PDB entry 8YBZ | electron microscopy, 4.80 A resolution (low resolution: residue-level contacts below are approximate; hydrogen-bond / salt-bridge calls are withheld) | chains B and H of the 9 polymer chains in the assembly

[Chain B]
Protein: Spike glycoprotein
Organism: Severe acute respiratory syndrome coronavirus
UniProtKB: P0DTC2 (SPIKE_SARS2); residue numbers follow UniProt; this construct covers 1-1273
Chain sequence (1273 residues; numbered 1 to 1273; the number before each row is that of its first residue):
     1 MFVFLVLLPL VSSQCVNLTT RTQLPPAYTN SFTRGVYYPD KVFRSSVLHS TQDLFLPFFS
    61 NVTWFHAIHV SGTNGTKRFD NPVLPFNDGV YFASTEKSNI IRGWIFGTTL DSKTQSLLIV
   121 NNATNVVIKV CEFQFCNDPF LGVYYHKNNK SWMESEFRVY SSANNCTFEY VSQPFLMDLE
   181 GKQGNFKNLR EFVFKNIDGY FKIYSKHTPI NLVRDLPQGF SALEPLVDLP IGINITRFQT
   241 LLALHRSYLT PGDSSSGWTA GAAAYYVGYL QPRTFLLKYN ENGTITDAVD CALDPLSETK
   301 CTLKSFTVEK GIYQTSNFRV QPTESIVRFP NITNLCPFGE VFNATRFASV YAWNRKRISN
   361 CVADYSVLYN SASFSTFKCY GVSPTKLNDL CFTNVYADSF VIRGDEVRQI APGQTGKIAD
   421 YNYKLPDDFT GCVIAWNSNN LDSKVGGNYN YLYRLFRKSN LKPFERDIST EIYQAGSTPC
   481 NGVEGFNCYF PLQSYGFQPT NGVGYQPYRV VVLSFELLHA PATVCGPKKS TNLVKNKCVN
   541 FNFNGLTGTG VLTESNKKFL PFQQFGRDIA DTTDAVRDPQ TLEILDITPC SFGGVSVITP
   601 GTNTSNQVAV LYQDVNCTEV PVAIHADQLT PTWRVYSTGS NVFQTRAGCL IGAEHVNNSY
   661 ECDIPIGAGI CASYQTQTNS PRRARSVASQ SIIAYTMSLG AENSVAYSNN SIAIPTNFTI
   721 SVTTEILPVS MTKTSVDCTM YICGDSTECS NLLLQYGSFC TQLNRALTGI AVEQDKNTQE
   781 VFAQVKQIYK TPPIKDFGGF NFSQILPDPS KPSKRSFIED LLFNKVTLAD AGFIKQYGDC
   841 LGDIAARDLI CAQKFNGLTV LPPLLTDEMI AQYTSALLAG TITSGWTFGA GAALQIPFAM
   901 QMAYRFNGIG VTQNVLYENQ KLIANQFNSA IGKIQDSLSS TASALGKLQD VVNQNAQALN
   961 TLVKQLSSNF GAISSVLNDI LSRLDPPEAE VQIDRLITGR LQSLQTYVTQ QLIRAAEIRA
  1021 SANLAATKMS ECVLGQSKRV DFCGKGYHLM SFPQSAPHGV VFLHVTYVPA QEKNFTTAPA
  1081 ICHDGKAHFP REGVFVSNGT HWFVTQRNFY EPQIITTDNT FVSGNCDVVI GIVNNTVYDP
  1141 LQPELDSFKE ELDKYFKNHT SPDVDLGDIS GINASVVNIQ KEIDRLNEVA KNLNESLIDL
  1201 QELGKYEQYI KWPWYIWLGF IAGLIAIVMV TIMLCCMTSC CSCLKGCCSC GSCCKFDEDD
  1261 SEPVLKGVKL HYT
Not modelled in the structure: 1-13, 71-75, 618-640, 677-688, 828-850, 941-943, 1147-1273
Disulfide bonds: Cys15-Cys136, Cys131-Cys166, Cys291-Cys301, Cys336-Cys361, Cys379-Cys432, Cys391-Cys525, Cys480-Cys488, Cys538-Cys590, Cys617-Cys649, Cys662-Cys671, Cys738-Cys760, Cys743-Cys749, Cys1032-Cys1043, Cys1082-Cys1126
Sequence notes: conflict Pro986 (Lys in P0DTC2), Pro987 (Val in P0DTC2)
Curated features (UniProtKB/Swiss-Prot):
  - region: Asn280 to Cys301 (Putative superantigen), Arg403 to Asp405 (Integrin-binding motif), Asn448 to Phe456 (Immunodominant HLA epitope recognized by the CD8+), Pro681 to Ala684 (Putative superantigen), Ser816 to Tyr837 (Fusion peptide 1), Lys835 to Phe855 (Fusion peptide 2), Asp1163 to Glu1202 (Heptad repeat 2)
  - motif: Met1237 to Cys1241 (Binding to host endocytosis trafficking protein SNX27), Asp1257 to Glu1262 (Diacidic ER export motif (host COPII)), Ser1261 to Gly1267 (Binding to host plasma membrane localising/FERM domain proteins), Lys1269 to Thr1273 (KxHxx, ER retrieval signal (COPI))
  - site (Cleavage): Arg685, Ser686, Arg815, Ser816
  - lipidation (S-palmitoyl cysteine): Cys1235, Cys1236, Cys1240, Cys1241, Cys1243, Cys1247, Cys1248, Cys1250, Cys1253, Cys1254
  - glycosylation: Asn17 (N-linked (GlcNAc...) (complex) asparagine), Asn61 (N-linked (GlcNAc...) (hybrid) asparagine), Asn74 (N-linked (GlcNAc...) (complex) asparagine), Asn122 (N-linked (GlcNAc...) (hybrid) asparagine), Asn149 (N-linked (GlcNAc...) (complex) asparagine), Asn165 (N-linked (GlcNAc...) (complex) asparagine), Asn234 (N-linked (GlcNAc...) (high mannose) asparagine), Asn282 (N-linked (GlcNAc...) (complex) asparagine), Thr323 (O-linked (GalNAc) threonine), Ser325 (O-linked (HexNAc...) serine), Asn331 (N-linked (GlcNAc...) (complex) asparagine), Asn343 (N-linked (GlcNAc...) (complex) asparagine), Asn603 (N-linked (GlcNAc...) (hybrid) asparagine), Asn616 (N-linked (GlcNAc...) (complex) asparagine), Asn657 (N-linked (GlcNAc...) (complex) asparagine), Thr676 (O-linked (GlcNAc...) threonine), Thr678 (O-linked (GlcNAc...) threonine), Asn709 (N-linked (GlcNAc...) (high mannose) asparagine), Asn717 (N-linked (GlcNAc...) (hybrid) asparagine), Asn801 (N-linked (GlcNAc...) (hybrid) asparagine) and 6 more in UniProt

[Chain H]
Protein: THSC20.HVTR26 (Fab26) - Light Chain
Organism: Homo sapiens
Chain sequence (216 residues; row label = number of the first residue in the row):
     1 SYELTQPASV SGSPGQSITI SCTGTSSDVG SYNLVSWYQQ HPGKAPKLMI YEVSKRPSGV
    61 SNRFSGSKSG NTASLTISGL QAEDEVDYYC CSYAGSSTWV FGGGTKLTVL SQPKAAPSVT
   121 LFPPSSEELQ ANKATLVCLI SDFYPGAVTV AWKADSSPVK AGVETTTPSK QSNNKYAASS
   181 YLSLTPEQWK SHRSYSCQVT HEGSTVEKTV APTECS
Not modelled in the structure: 216
Disulfide bonds: Cys22-Cys90, Cys138-Cys197

[Chain B / chain H interface]
Pairs across the interface - 66 pairs, chain B then chain H:
  Lys458(B) - Ser31(H)
  Tyr473(B) - Val29(H)
  Tyr473(B) - Gly30(H)
  Gln474(B) - Val29(H)
  Gln474(B) - Gly30(H)
  Gln474(B) - Ser31(H)
  Gln474(B) - Tyr32(H)
  Gln474(B) - Tyr93(H)
  Ala475(B) - Asp28(H)
  Ala475(B) - Val29(H)
  Ala475(B) - Gly30(H)
  Ala475(B) - Ser31(H)
  Ala475(B) - Tyr32(H)
  Ala475(B) - Tyr93(H)
  Gly476(B) - Ser31(H)
  Gly476(B) - Tyr32(H)
  Ser477(B) - Ser31(H)
  Ser477(B) - Tyr32(H)
  Ser477(B) - Asn33(H)
  Thr478(B) - Ser31(H)
  Thr478(B) - Tyr32(H)
  Thr478(B) - Asn33(H)
  Pro479(B) - Ser31(H)
  Pro479(B) - Tyr32(H)
  Pro479(B) - Asn33(H)
  Cys480(B) - Tyr32(H)
  Cys480(B) - Asn33(H)
  Gly482(B) - Lys68(H)
  Val483(B) - Gly66(H)
  Val483(B) - Ser67(H)
  Val483(B) - Lys68(H)
  Glu484(B) - Ser67(H)
  Glu484(B) - Lys68(H)
  Glu484(B) - Ser69(H)
  Glu484(B) - Thr72(H)
  Glu484(B) - Ala73(H)
  Glu484(B) - Ser74(H)
  Gly485(B) - Ser67(H)
  Gly485(B) - Lys68(H)
  Gly485(B) - Ser69(H)
  Gly485(B) - Gly70(H)
  Gly485(B) - Thr72(H)
  Gly485(B) - Ala73(H)
  Gly485(B) - Ser74(H)
  Phe486(B) - Cys22(H)
  Phe486(B) - Thr23(H)
  Phe486(B) - Gly24(H)
  Phe486(B) - Lys68(H)
  Phe486(B) - Gly70(H)
  Phe486(B) - Asn71(H)
  Phe486(B) - Thr72(H)
  Phe486(B) - Ala73(H)
  Asn487(B) - Cys22(H)
  Asn487(B) - Thr23(H)
  Asn487(B) - Gly24(H)
  Asn487(B) - Asp28(H)
  Asn487(B) - Lys68(H)
  Asn487(B) - Gly70(H)
  Asn487(B) - Tyr93(H)
  Cys488(B) - Lys68(H)
  Cys488(B) - Ser69(H)
  Cys488(B) - Gly70(H)
  Tyr489(B) - Val29(H)
  Tyr489(B) - Gly70(H)
  Phe490(B) - Ser69(H)
  Phe490(B) - Gly70(H)
Also at the interface, not in a pair above, chain H (20 interface residues in all): Thr25
The authors on this interface:
  - epitope / paratope residues, chain B: Thr478(B), Val483(B), Phe486(B)

[Summary]
18 residues of chain B and 20 residues of chain H are in contact. The paper reports epitope/paratope residues
Thr478(B), Val483(B) and Phe486(B).
Here chain B is Spike glycoprotein (Severe acute respiratory syndrome coronavirus) and chain H is
THSC20.HVTR26 (Fab26) - Light Chain (Homo sapiens). Entry 8YBZ (State - II: Spike 3-up RBD with THSC20.HVTR26
(Fab26)) was determined by electron microscopy, deposited together with 8YBS and 8YBY.
